PDB entry 4U95 | X-ray diffraction, 2.00 A resolution | chains A and B of the 5 polymer chains in the assembly

== Chain A (and B) ==
Molecule: Multidrug efflux pump subunit AcrB
Source organism: Escherichia coli
Notes: chain B of this document is another copy of the same molecule, construct and numbering; everything in this record applies to it too
UniProtKB: P31224 (ACRB_ECOLI); residue numbers follow UniProt; this construct covers 1-1049
Amino-acid sequence (1057 residues; numbered 1 to 1057; the number before each row is that of its first residue):
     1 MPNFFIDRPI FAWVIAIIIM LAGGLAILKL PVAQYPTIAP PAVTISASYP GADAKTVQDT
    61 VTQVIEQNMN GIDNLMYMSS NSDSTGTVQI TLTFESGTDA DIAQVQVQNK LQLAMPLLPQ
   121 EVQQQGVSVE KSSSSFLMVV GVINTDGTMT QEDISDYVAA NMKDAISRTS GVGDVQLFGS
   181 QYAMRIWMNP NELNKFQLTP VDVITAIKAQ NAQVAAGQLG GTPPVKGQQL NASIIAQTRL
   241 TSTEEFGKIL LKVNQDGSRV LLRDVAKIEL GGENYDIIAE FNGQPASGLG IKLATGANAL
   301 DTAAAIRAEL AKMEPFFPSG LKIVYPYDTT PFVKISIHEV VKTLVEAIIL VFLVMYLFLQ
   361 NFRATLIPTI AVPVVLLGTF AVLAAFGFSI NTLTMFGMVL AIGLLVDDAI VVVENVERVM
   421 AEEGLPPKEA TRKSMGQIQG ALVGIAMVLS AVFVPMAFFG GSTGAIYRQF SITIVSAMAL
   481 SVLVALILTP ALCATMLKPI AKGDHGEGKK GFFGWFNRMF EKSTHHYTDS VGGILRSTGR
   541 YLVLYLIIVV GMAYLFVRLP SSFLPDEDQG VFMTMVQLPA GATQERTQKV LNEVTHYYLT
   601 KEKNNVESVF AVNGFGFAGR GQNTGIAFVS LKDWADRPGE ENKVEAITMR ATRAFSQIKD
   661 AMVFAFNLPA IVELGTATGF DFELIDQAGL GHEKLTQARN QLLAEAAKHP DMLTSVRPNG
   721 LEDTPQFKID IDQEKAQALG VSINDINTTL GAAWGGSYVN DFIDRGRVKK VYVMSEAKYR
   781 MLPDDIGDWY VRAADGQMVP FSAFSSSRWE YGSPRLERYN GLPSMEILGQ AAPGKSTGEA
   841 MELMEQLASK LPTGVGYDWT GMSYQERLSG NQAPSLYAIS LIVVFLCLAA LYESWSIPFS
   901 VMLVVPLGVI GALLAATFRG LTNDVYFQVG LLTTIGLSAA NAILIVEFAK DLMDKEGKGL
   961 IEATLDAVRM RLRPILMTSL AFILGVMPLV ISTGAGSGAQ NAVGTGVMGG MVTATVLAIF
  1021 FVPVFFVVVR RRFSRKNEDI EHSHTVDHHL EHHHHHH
Not modelled in the structure: 1045-1057 (chain B: 1034-1057)
Sequence notes: engineered mutation Ala-940 (Lys in P31224); expression tag (1050-1057)
Reported in the primary citation:
  - contacts within the chain: Asp-407/Thr-978 (hydrogen bond)

== How chain A and chain B interact ==
Contacting residue pairs (133):
  Arg-8(A) / Glu-893(B)
  Pro-9(A) / Glu-893(B)
  Ile-10(A) / Ala-889(B)
  Ile-10(A) / Glu-893(B)  hydrogen bond (backbone-side chain)
  Ile-10(A) / Ser-894(B)
  Ile-10(A) / Trp-895(B)
  Phe-11(A) / Ala-890(B)  hydrophobic
  Phe-11(A) / Glu-893(B)  hydrogen bond (backbone-side chain)
  Trp-13(A) / Trp-895(B)  hydrophobic
  Val-14(A) / Leu-886(B)
  Ile-17(A) / Leu-886(B)  hydrophobic
  Leu-21(A) / Ile-882(B)  hydrophobic
  Leu-25(A) / Ile-879(B)  hydrophobic
  Asp-101(A) / Asp-73(B)
  Asp-101(A) / Ile-102(B)
  Asp-101(A) / Gln-106(B)  hydrogen bond
  Gln-104(A) / Lys-110(B)
  Val-105(A) / Val-105(B)  hydrophobic
  Gln-108(A) / Asn-109(B)  hydrogen bond (side chain-backbone)
  Gln-108(A) / Leu-113(B)
  Gln-112(A) / Gln-112(B)
  Gln-123(A) / Pro-116(B)
  Gln-124(A) / Leu-117(B)
  Val-127(A) / Leu-113(B)
  Val-129(A) / Lys-110(B)  hydrogen bond (backbone-side chain)
  Lys-131(A) / Asp-73(B)  salt bridge
  Lys-131(A) / Gln-106(B)
  Asn-161(A) / Gln-687(B)
  Asp-164(A) / Gln-67(B)
  Asp-164(A) / Asn-70(B)
  Ser-167(A) / Asn-70(B)
  Ser-167(A) / Gly-71(B)  hydrogen bond (backbone-backbone)
  Arg-168(A) / Met-69(B)
  Arg-168(A) / Asn-70(B)
  Arg-168(A) / Met-78(B)
  Arg-168(A) / Asn-820(B)  hydrogen bond (side chain-backbone)
  Ser-170(A) / Asp-73(B)
  Ser-170(A) / Asn-74(B)  hydrogen bond (side chain-backbone)
  Ala-209(A) / Ile-743(B)
  Gln-210(A) / Gln-733(B)
  Gln-210(A) / Gln-737(B)
  Gln-213(A) / Thr-56(B)  hydrogen bond
  Gln-213(A) / Thr-60(B)
  Val-214(A) / Asp-53(B)
  Val-214(A) / Thr-56(B)
  Val-214(A) / Asn-747(B)
  Ala-215(A) / Tyr-49(B)  hydrophobic
  Ala-215(A) / Pro-50(B)
  Ala-215(A) / Gly-51(B)
  Ala-215(A) / Ala-52(B)  hydrophobic
  Ala-215(A) / Gly-751(B)
  Ala-216(A) / Gly-51(B)  hydrogen bond (backbone-backbone)
  Ala-216(A) / Leu-750(B)  hydrophobic
  Ala-216(A) / Trp-754(B)
  Gly-217(A) / Gly-51(B)  hydrogen bond (backbone-backbone)
  Gly-217(A) / Trp-754(B)
  Gly-217(A) / Gly-755(B)
  Gln-218(A) / Ser-84(B)  hydrogen bond (side chain-backbone)
  Gln-218(A) / Trp-754(B)
  Gln-218(A) / Arg-780(B)
  Leu-219(A) / Phe-727(B)  hydrophobic
  Leu-219(A) / Trp-754(B)  hydrophobic
  Leu-219(A) / Met-781(B)
  Leu-219(A) / Leu-782(B)
  Leu-219(A) / Pro-783(B)
  Leu-219(A) / Trp-809(B)  hydrophobic
  Gly-220(A) / Gln-622(B)  hydrogen bond (backbone-side chain)
  Gly-220(A) / Arg-780(B)
  Gly-220(A) / Met-781(B)  hydrogen bond (backbone-backbone)
  Gly-221(A) / Gln-622(B)
  Gly-221(A) / Arg-780(B)  hydrogen bond (backbone-side chain)
  Gly-221(A) / Met-781(B)
  Thr-222(A) / Tyr-275(B)
  Thr-222(A) / Asp-276(B)  hydrogen bond
  Thr-222(A) / Gln-584(B)
  Thr-222(A) / Gln-622(B)
  Thr-222(A) / Met-774(B)
  Thr-222(A) / Arg-780(B)
  Pro-223(A) / Trp-187(B)  hydrophobic
  Pro-223(A) / Tyr-275(B)
  Pro-223(A) / Ala-777(B)
  Pro-223(A) / Arg-780(B)  hydrogen bond (backbone-side chain)
  Pro-224(A) / Gln-584(B)
  Pro-224(A) / Ala-777(B)
  Pro-224(A) / Met-781(B)  hydrophobic
  Val-225(A) / Ala-777(B)  hydrophobic
  Val-225(A) / Lys-778(B)
  Val-225(A) / Met-781(B)
  Lys-226(A) / Glu-585(B)
  Gly-227(A) / Glu-585(B)  hydrogen bond (backbone-side chain)
  Gln-228(A) / Thr-583(B)  hydrogen bond (backbone-side chain)
  Gln-228(A) / Glu-585(B)
  Gln-228(A) / Met-781(B)  hydrogen bond (side chain-backbone)
  Gln-228(A) / Leu-782(B)
  Gln-229(A) / Thr-583(B)
  Gln-229(A) / Arg-586(B)
  Leu-230(A) / Thr-583(B)
  Leu-230(A) / Trp-809(B)  hydrophobic
  Asn-231(A) / Gly-581(B)
  Asn-231(A) / Gln-622(B)  hydrogen bond
  Ala-232(A) / Pro-725(B)
  Ser-233(A) / Ser-84(B)
  Ser-233(A) / Gln-726(B)
  Ser-233(A) / Phe-727(B)  hydrogen bond (backbone-backbone)
  Ile-234(A) / Phe-727(B)
  Ile-234(A) / Ile-729(B)  hydrophobic
  Ile-234(A) / Trp-754(B)  hydrophobic
  Ile-235(A) / Asp-53(B)
  Ile-235(A) / Gln-726(B)
  Ile-235(A) / Phe-727(B)  hydrogen bond (backbone-backbone)
  Ile-235(A) / Lys-728(B)
  Ile-235(A) / Ile-729(B)  hydrogen bond (backbone-backbone)
  Ala-236(A) / Lys-728(B)  hydrogen bond (backbone-side chain)
  Ala-236(A) / Ile-729(B)
  Gln-237(A) / Gln-733(B)
  Gln-237(A) / Ile-743(B)
  Gln-237(A) / Asn-747(B)  hydrogen bond
  Thr-238(A) / Lys-728(B)
  Leu-250(A) / Glu-734(B)
  Leu-250(A) / Gln-737(B)  hydrogen bond (backbone-side chain)
  Lys-252(A) / Gln-737(B)
  Val-253(A) / Gln-737(B)
  Arg-259(A) / Glu-734(B)  salt bridge
  Lys-312(A) / Asp-858(B)  salt bridge
  Phe-316(A) / Gln-687(B)
  Phe-316(A) / Val-855(B)
  Phe-316(A) / Gly-856(B)
  Ile-763(A) / Asp-59(B)
  Gly-766(A) / Gln-63(B)  hydrogen bond (backbone-side chain)
  Arg-767(A) / Gln-63(B)
  Arg-767(A) / Gln-67(B)
  Val-768(A) / Gln-63(B)  hydrogen bond (backbone-side chain)
  Val-768(A) / Gln-67(B)  hydrogen bond (backbone-side chain)
Also at the interface, not in a pair above, chain A (72 interface residues in all): Ile-18, Ile-102, Leu-111, Met-115, Gly-171, Val-172, Arg-239, Leu-251, Tyr-758, Arg-765
Also at the interface, not in a pair above, chain B (79 interface residues in all): Lys-55, Val-64, Ile-72, Leu-75, Gly-689, Ile-786, Glu-810, Gly-854, Cys-887

== Summary ==
72 residues of chain A face 79 of chain B across their interface; the contacts include 30 hydrogen bonds and 3
salt bridges. Polar pairs include Lys-131(A)/Asp-73(B), Arg-259(A)/Glu-734(B) and Lys-312(A)/Asp-858(B). The
paper reports contacts within the chain involving Asp-407(A) and Thr-978(A).
Both chains are Multidrug efflux pump subunit AcrB (Escherichia coli). Entry 4U95 (Coupling of remote
alternating-access transport mechanisms for protons and substrates in the multidrug efflux pump AcrB) was
determined by X-ray diffraction, deposited together with 4U96, 4U8V and 4U8Y.
